2W8R - chain A; structure by X-ray diffraction, 2.40 A resolution.

Chain A:
Molecule: Succinate-semialdehyde dehydrogenase, mitochondrial
From: Homo sapiens
Notes: EC 1.2.1.24
UniProtKB: P51649 (SSDH_HUMAN); residues 49-535 here = UniProt positions 49-535
Sequence (487 residues; each row starts with the number of its first residue):
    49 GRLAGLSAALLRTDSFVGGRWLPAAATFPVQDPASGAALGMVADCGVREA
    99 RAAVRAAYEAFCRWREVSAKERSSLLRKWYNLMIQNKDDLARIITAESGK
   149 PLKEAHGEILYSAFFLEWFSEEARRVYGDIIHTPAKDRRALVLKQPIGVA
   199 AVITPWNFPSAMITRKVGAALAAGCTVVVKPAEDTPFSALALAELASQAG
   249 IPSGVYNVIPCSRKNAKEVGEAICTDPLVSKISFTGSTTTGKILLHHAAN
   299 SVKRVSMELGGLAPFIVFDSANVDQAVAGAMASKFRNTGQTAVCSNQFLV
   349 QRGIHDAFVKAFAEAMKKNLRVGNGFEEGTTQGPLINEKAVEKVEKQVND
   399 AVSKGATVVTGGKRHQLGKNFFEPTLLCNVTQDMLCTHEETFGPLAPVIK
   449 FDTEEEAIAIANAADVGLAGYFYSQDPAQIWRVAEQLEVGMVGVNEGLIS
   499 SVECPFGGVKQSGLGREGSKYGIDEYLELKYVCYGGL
Unresolved in the structure: 49-50
Construct notes: engineered mutation Ala340 (Cys in P51649)
Swiss-Prot annotation at these positions:
  - active site: Glu306 (Proton acceptor)
  - binding site (NAD(+)): Thr202 to Trp204, Lys228 to Glu231, Gly284 to Gly289, Glu306, Glu438 to Phe440
  - binding site (substrate): Arg213, Arg334, Ser498
  - site: Asn205 (Transition state stabilizer)
  - modified residue: Lys126 (N6-acetyllysine), Lys135 (N6-succinyllysine), Lys184 (N6-succinyllysine), Lys265 (N6-acetyllysine), Lys365 (N6-acetyllysine), Lys402 (N6-succinyllysine), Lys411 (N6-acetyllysine), Ser499 (Phosphoserine)
  - natural variant: Cys93 (C93F: In SSADHD), Gly176 (G176R: In SSADHD), His180 (H180Y: 83% of activity), Pro182 (P182L: 48% of activity), Cys223 (C223Y: In SSADHD), Thr233 (T233M: In SSADHD), Ala237 (A237S: 65% of activity), Asn255 (N255S: In SSADHD), Gly268 (G268E: In SSADHD), Asn335 (N335K: In SSADHD), Pro382 (P382L: In SSADHD; P382Q: In SSADHD), Gly409 (G409D: In SSADHD), 2 further natural variant entries in UniProt
  - mutagenesis: Arg213 (R213A: Reduces catalytic activity to less than 15% of wild-type), Arg334 (R334A: Reduces catalytic activity to less than 15% of wild-type), Cys342 (C342A: Loss of regulation by redox state), Ser498 (S498A: Reduces catalytic activity to less than 15% of wild-type)
Residues lining bound ligands: ADP (adenosine-5'-diphosphate): Ile201, Thr202, Pro203, Trp204, Asn205, Lys228, Pro229, Ala230, Glu231, Ala264, Lys265, Gly268, Phe282, Gly284, Ser285, Thr288, Ile291, Leu292
Reported in the primary citation:
  - binding site for ADP: Ile201, Thr202, Lys228, Glu231, Ala264, Gly268, Ser285, Thr288, Leu292
  - mutagenesis - C342A (1.5-fold): increased catalytic activity on reducing agent
  - mutagenesis - C342A: decreased catalytic activity
  - disease-associated variants - C93F (less than 5%), G176R (less than 5%), C223Y (less than 5%), T233M (less than 5%), G268E (less than 5%), N335K (less than 5%), P382L (less than 5%), G409D (less than 5%), G533R (less than 5%): decreased catalytic activity (citing earlier work)
  - mutagenesis - R213A (less than 10%), R334A (less than 10%), S498A (less than 10%): decreased catalytic activity on SSA

Summary:
Bound to chain A: ADP. Curated annotation (UniProt) lists active-site residue Glu306, 17 NAD+-binding
residues, 3 substrate-binding residues and 4 mutagenesis sites. The paper reports a binding site for ADP at
Ile201, Thr202 and Lys228 among others; C342A, C93F and G176R, among others, reduce catalytic activity; 13
substitutions were tested in all.
Chain A is Succinate-semialdehyde dehydrogenase, mitochondrial (Homo sapiens); the structure, The crystal
structure of human SSADH in complex with NAD+, was determined by X-ray diffraction, deposited together with
2W8N, 2W8O, 2W8P and 2W8Q.
